PDB entry 3MCO | X-ray diffraction, 2.30 A resolution | chain A

# Chain A
Protein: 2-amino-4-hydroxy-6-hydroxymethyldihydropteridine pyrophosphokinase/dihydropteroate synthase
Source organism: Francisella tularensis subsp. holarctica
UniProtKB: Q2A2W3 (Q2A2W3_FRATH); residues 3-422 here correspond to UniProt positions 2-421 (UniProt number = residue number - 1)
Sequence (442 residues; row label = number of the first residue in the row; numbers below 1 keep their minus sign (Met-19 is residue -19)):
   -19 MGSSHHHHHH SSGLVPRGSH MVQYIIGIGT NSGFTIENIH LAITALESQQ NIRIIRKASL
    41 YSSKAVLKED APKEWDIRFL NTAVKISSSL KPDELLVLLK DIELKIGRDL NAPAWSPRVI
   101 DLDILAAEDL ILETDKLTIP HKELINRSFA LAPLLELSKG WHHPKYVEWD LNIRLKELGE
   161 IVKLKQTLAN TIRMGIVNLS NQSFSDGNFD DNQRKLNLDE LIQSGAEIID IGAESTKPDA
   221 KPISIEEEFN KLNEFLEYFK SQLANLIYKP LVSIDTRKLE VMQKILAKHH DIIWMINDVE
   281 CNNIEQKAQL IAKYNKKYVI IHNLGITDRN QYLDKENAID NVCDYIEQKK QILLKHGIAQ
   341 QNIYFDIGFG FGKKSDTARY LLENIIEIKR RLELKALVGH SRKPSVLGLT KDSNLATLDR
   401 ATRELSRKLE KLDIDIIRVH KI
Not modelled in the structure: -19 to 0, 49-50, 220-221, 304-321, 353-355
Construct notes: expression tag (-19 to 2)
Ion coordination: Mg2+ site 1: Asp101, Asp103 (together with AMP-CPP)
Small-molecule neighbours:
  - AMP-CPP (APC; diphosphomethylphosphonic acid adenosyl ester): Leu76, Lys80, Arg88, Asn91, Trp95, Arg98, Asp101, Leu102, Asp103, Ile104, Lys116, Leu117, Thr118, Ile119, His121, Glu123, Arg127
  - PH2 (2-amino-6-hydroxymethyl-7,8-dihydro-3H-pteridin-4-one), molecule 1: Gly9, Ser43, Lys44, Ala45, Val46, Phe59, Asn61, Trp95, Arg98, Asp101, Arg127, Phe129
  - PH2, molecule 2: Thr216, Asp255, Asn277, Val299, Ile301, Asp346, Phe349, Phe351, Leu377, Gly379, Lys383, Arg418
What the authors report for this chain:
  - binding site for PH2: Ser43, Lys44, Phe59, Asn61, Trp95, Phe129, Thr216, Asp255, Asn277, Val279, Val299, Ile301, Asp346, Phe349, Phe351, Gly379, Lys383, Arg418
  - binding site for AMP-CPP: Leu76, Lys80, Arg88, Arg98, Ile104, Lys116, Leu117, Thr118, His121, Arg127
  - Mg2+ coordination: Asp101, Asp103

# Overview
Bound to chain A: compound PH2 and AMP-CPP. The Mg2+ site 1 is built by Asp101 and Asp103. From the paper: a
binding site for PH2 at Ser43, Lys44 and Phe59 among others; a binding site for AMP-CPP at Leu76, Lys80 and
Arg88 among others.
Chain A is 2-amino-4-hydroxy-6-hydroxymethyldihydropteridine pyrophosphokinase/dihydropteroate synthase
(Francisella tularensis subsp. holarctica); the structure, Crystal Structure of the
6-hyroxymethyl-7,8-dihydropterin pyrophosphokinase dihydropteroate synthase bifunctional enzyme from
Francisella tularensis, was determined by X-ray diffraction (same publication as 3MCM and 3MCN).
